PDB entry 9DWI | electron microscopy, 3.30 A resolution | chains B and J of the 12 polymer chains in the assembly

== Chain B ==
Molecule: Histone H4
From: Homo sapiens
UniProt: P62805 (H4_HUMAN); residues 1-102 here correspond to UniProt positions 2-103 (UniProt number = residue number + 1)
Chain sequence (102 residues; each row starts with the number of its first residue):
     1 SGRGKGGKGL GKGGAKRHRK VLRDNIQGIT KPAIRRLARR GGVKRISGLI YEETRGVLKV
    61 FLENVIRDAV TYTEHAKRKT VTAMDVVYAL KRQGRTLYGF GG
Unresolved in the structure: 1-19, 102
Swiss-Prot annotation at these positions:
  - DNA-binding region: Lys16 to Lys20
  - modified residue: Ser1 (N-acetylserine), Arg3 (Asymmetric dimethylarginine), Lys5 (N6-(2-hydroxyisobutyryl)lysine), Lys8 (N6-(2-hydroxyisobutyryl)lysine), Lys12 (N6-(2-hydroxyisobutyryl)lysine), Lys16 (N6-(2-hydroxyisobutyryl)lysine), Lys20 (N6,N6,N6-trimethyllysine), Lys31 (N6-(2-hydroxyisobutyryl)lysine), Lys44 (N6-(2-hydroxyisobutyryl)lysine), Ser47 (Phosphoserine), Tyr51 (Phosphotyrosine), Lys59 (N6-(2-hydroxyisobutyryl)lysine), Lys77 (N6-(2-hydroxyisobutyryl)lysine), Lys79 (N6-(2-hydroxyisobutyryl)lysine), Thr80 (Phosphothreonine), Tyr88 (Phosphotyrosine), Lys91 (N6-(2-hydroxyisobutyryl)lysine)
  - cross-link (Glycyl lysine isopeptide (Lys-Gly)): Lys12 (interchain with G-Cter in SUMO2), Lys20 (interchain with G-Cter in SUMO2), Lys31 (interchain with G-Cter in SUMO2), Lys59 (interchain with G-Cter in SUMO2), Lys79 (interchain with G-Cter in SUMO2), Lys91 (interchain with G-Cter in SUMO2)

== Chain J ==
Molecule: 601 J strand (non-damaged strand)
Sequence (147 nucleotides; each row starts with the number of its first residue):
     1 ATCGGATGTA TATATCTGAC ACGTGCCTGG AGACTAGGGA GTAATCCCCT TGGCGGTTAA
    61 AACGCGGGGG ACAGCGCGTA CGTGCGTTTA AGCGGTGCTA GAGCTGTCTA CGACCAATTG
   121 AGCGGCCTCG GCACCGGGAT TCTCGAT

== Interface between chain B and chain J ==
Contacting residue pairs (12; chain B residue first):
  Arg35(B) - DG82(J)  salt bridge to the phosphate
  Arg45(B) - DC81(J)  sugar contact
  Arg45(B) - DG82(J)  phosphate contact
  Ile46(B) - DC81(J)  sugar contact
  Ile46(B) - DG82(J)  hydrogen bond to the phosphate
  Ser47(B) - DC81(J)  hydrogen bond to the phosphate
  Gly48(B) - DC81(J)  hydrogen bond to the phosphate
  Arg78(B) - DA102(J)  phosphate contact
  Lys79(B) - DG101(J)  phosphate contact
  Lys79(B) - DA102(J)  hydrogen bond to the phosphate
  Thr80(B) - DG101(J)  phosphate contact
  Thr80(B) - DA102(J)  hydrogen bond to the phosphate
Other interface residues (no listed pair), chain B (10 interface residues in all): Arg39, Lys44
Other interface residues (no listed pair), chain J (5 interface residues in all): DG103

== Overview ==
10 residues of chain B and 5 residues of chain J are in contact, with 5 hydrogen bonds and 1 salt bridge.
Polar contacts include Ile46(B)-DG82(J), Ser47(B)-DC81(J) and Gly48(B)-DC81(J). From UniProt: a DNA-binding
region on chain B.
Here chain B is Histone H4 (Homo sapiens) and chain J is 601 J strand (non-damaged strand). Entry 9DWI (DNA
Polymerase Beta bound to a nucleosome containing a 1-nt gap at SHL-4.5 (State 3, composite)) was determined by
electron microscopy.
